7TLF - chains A and C of the 4 polymer chains in the assembly; structure by X-ray diffraction, 2.80 A resolution.

[Chain A]
Name: Phycoerythrin alpha-subunit 1
From: Proteomonas sulcata
Reference sequence: A0A067YS87 (A0A067YS87_9CRYP); residues 1-76 here correspond to UniProt positions 50-125 (UniProt number = residue number + 49)
Sequence (76 residues; each row starts with the number of its first residue):
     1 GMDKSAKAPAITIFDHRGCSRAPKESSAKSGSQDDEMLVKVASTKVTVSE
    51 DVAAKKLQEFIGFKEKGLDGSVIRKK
Not modelled in the structure: 73-76
Covalent attachments: 15,16-dihydrobiliverdin (DBV) linked to Cys19
Ligand contacts:
  - 15,16-dihydrobiliverdin (DBV): Phe14, His16, Ser20, Arg21, Pro23, Lys24, Glu25, Ser26, Asp35, Glu36, Met37, Leu38, Lys40
  - phycoerythrobilin (PEB), molecule 1: Met2, Asp3, Lys4, Ser5, Ala6, Lys7
  - phycoerythrobilin (PEB), molecule 2: Ile13, Phe14, Asp15, Arg17, Gln33, Met37, Leu38, Val39
  - phycoerythrobilin (PEB), molecule 3: Phe63, Lys64, Glu65, Lys66, Asp69, Gly70, Ser71, Val72
  - phycoerythrobilin (PEB), molecule 4: Gly67, Leu68, Asp69

[Chain C]
Name: Phycoerythrin alpha-subunit 2
From: Proteomonas sulcata
Reference sequence: A0A067YSJ2 (A0A067YSJ2_9CRYP); residues 1-67 here correspond to UniProt positions 35-101 (UniProt number = residue number + 34)
Sequence (67 residues; numbered 1 to 67; the number before each row is that of its first residue):
     1 AMDKSAKAPVITIFDHRGCSRAPKEYTGSKASGQDDEMMVKAQSVKIAVS
    51 DGVAESVLKDSLSVMHK
Not modelled in the structure: 1-4, 27-28, 67
Covalent attachments: 15,16-dihydrobiliverdin (DBV) linked to Cys19
Ligand contacts:
  - 15,16-dihydrobiliverdin (DBV), molecule 1: Phe14, His16, Ser20, Arg21, Pro23, Lys24, Glu25, Tyr26, Asp36, Glu37, Met38, Met39, Lys41
  - 15,16-dihydrobiliverdin (DBV), molecule 2: Leu62, Met65, His66
  - phycoerythrobilin (PEB): Ile13, Phe14, Asp15, Arg17, Gln34, Met38, Met39, Val40

[Chain A / chain C interface]
Residue-residue contacts - 22 pairs, chain A then chain C:
  Ile11(A) - Lys59(C)
  Thr12(A) - Lys59(C)
  Ile13(A) - Ser63(C)
  Asp15(A) - Met65(C)
  Asp15(A) - His66(C)  hydrogen bond (backbone-side chain)
  His16(A) - Leu62(C)  hydrogen bond (side chain-backbone)
  His16(A) - Met65(C)
  His16(A) - His66(C)
  Arg17(A) - His66(C)
  Cys19(A) - His66(C)
  Ser49(A) - Ser50(C)  hydrogen bond
  Val52(A) - Ser50(C)
  Val52(A) - Val53(C)  hydrophobic
  Lys55(A) - Ala48(C)  hydrogen bond (side chain-backbone)
  Gln58(A) - Ile11(C)  hydrogen bond (side chain-backbone)
  Gln58(A) - Thr12(C)
  Ile61(A) - Thr12(C)
  Ile61(A) - Phe14(C)  hydrophobic
  Ile61(A) - His16(C)
  Gly62(A) - Ile13(C)
  Gly62(A) - His16(C)
  Phe63(A) - His16(C)
Also at the interface, not in a pair above, chain A (16 interface residues in all): Phe14, Lys64
Also at the interface, not in a pair above, chain C (16 interface residues in all): Val10, Asp15, Val49

[Summary]
The chain A/chain C interface involves 16 residues from each chain, with 5 hydrogen bonds. Among the polar
pairs are Asp15(A)-His66(C), His16(A)-Leu62(C) and Ser49(A)-Ser50(C). Bound to chain A: 4 copies of
phycoerythrobilin. Ligands of chain C: 15,16-dihydrobiliverdin and phycoerythrobilin. Covalently linked
15,16-dihydrobiliverdin: at Cys19(A).
Chain A is Phycoerythrin alpha-subunit 1 and chain C is Phycoerythrin alpha-subunit 2, both from Proteomonas
sulcata; the structure, Structure of the photoacclimated Light Harvesting Complex PE545 from Proteomonas
sulcata, was determined by X-ray diffraction (same publication as 7TJA, 7S96 and 7S97).
